9J83 - chains A and H of the 4 polymer chains in the assembly; structure by electron microscopy, 3.61 A resolution.

# Chain A
Protein: Putative zinc metalloprotease aq_1964
Organism: Aquifex aeolicus VF5
Notes: EC 3.4.24.-
UniProt: O67776 (Y1964_AQUAE); residue numbers follow UniProt; this construct covers 1-429
Sequence (441 residues; row label = number of the first residue in the row):
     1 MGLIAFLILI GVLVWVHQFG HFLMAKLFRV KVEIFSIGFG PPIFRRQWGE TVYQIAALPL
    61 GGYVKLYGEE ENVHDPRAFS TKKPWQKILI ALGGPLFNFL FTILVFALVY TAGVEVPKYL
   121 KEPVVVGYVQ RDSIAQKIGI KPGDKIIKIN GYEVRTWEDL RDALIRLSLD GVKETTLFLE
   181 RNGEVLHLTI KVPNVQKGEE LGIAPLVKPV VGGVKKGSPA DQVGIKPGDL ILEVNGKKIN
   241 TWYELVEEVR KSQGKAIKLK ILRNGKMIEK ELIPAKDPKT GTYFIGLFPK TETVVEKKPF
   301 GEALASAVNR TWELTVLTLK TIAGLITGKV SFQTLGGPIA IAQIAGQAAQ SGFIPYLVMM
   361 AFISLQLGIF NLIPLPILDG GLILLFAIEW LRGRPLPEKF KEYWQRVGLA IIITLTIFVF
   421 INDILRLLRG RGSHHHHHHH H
Unresolved in the structure: 430-441
Construct notes: engineered mutation Gln18 (Glu in O67776); expression tag (430-441)
Modified / non-standard residues: Met1 (N-formylmethionine; FME); Asn150 (l-3-aminosuccinimide; SNN)
Bound ions: Zn2+: His17, His21, Asp379 (shared with 1 residue of chain C)

# Chain H
Protein: VH-CH1 region of mouse monoclonal antibody IgG 4A9
Organism: Mus musculus
Notes: antibody fragment or engineered binder
Sequence (239 residues; row label = number of the first residue in the row):
     1 GSEVKLVESG GGLVQPGGSL RLSCVTSGFT FTDYYMSWVR QPPGKALEWL AFIRNKVNGY
    61 TTEYRASVKG RFTISRDSSQ SILYLQVNTL RAEDSATYYC ARDRGGNGVY FDYWGQGTTL
   121 TVSSAKTTPP SVYPLAPGSA AQTNSMVTLG CLVKGYFPEP VTVTWNSGSL SSGVHTFPAV
   181 LQSDLYTLSS SVTVPSSTWP SETVTCNVAH PASSTKVDKK IVPRDCGGVA MPGAEDDVV
Unresolved in the structure: 138-144, 227-239
Cystine bridges: Cys24-Cys100, Cys151-Cys206

# How chain A and chain H interact
Contacting residue pairs - 20 pairs, chain A then chain H:
  Asp132(A) - Tyr35(H)  hydrogen bond
  Asp132(A) - Phe52(H)
  Asp132(A) - Arg54(H)  salt bridge
  Asp132(A) - Gly108(H)  hydrogen bond (backbone-backbone)
  Ile134(A) - Gly105(H)
  Ile134(A) - Gly106(H)
  Ile134(A) - Asn107(H)
  Gln136(A) - Asn58(H)  hydrogen bond (backbone-side chain)
  Lys137(A) - Tyr35(H)
  Lys137(A) - Asn55(H)
  Lys137(A) - Val57(H)
  Lys137(A) - Asp103(H)  salt bridge
  Lys137(A) - Arg104(H)  hydrogen bond (side chain-backbone)
  Lys137(A) - Gly105(H)  hydrogen bond (side chain-backbone)
  Lys137(A) - Gly106(H)  hydrogen bond (side chain-backbone)
  Ile138(A) - Val57(H)
  Gly139(A) - Val57(H)
  Lys141(A) - Val57(H)  hydrogen bond (side chain-backbone)
  Lys191(A) - Arg104(H)
  Glu200(A) - Asn107(H)
Interface residues without a listed pair, chain A (10 interface residues in all): Ser133

# In short
Chain A and chain H form an interface of 10 and 12 residues respectively, with 7 hydrogen bonds and 2 salt
bridges. Among the polar pairs are Asp132(A)-Arg54(H), Lys137(A)-Asp103(H) and Asp132(A)-Tyr35(H). His17(A),
His21(A) and Asp379(A) coordinate Zn2+.
Here chain A is Putative zinc metalloprotease aq_1964 (Aquifex aeolicus VF5) and chain H is VH-CH1 region of
mouse monoclonal antibody IgG 4A9 (Mus musculus). Entry 9J83 (Cryo-EM structure of Aquifex aeolicus RseP E18Q
mutant in complex with Fab) was determined by electron microscopy, deposited together with 8ZAY and 9J82.
